PDB entry 7C89 | X-ray diffraction, 2.10 A resolution | chains F and I of the 10 polymer chains in the assembly

Chain F (and I):
Protein: Peroxiredoxin
From: Aeropyrum pernix K1
Notes: EC 1.11.1.15; chain I of this document is another copy of the same molecule, construct and numbering; everything in this record applies to it too
Reference sequence: Q9Y9L0 (TDXH_AERPE); numbering as in UniProt (aligned over 1-250)
Chain sequence (250 residues; numbered 1 to 250; the number before each row is that of its first residue):
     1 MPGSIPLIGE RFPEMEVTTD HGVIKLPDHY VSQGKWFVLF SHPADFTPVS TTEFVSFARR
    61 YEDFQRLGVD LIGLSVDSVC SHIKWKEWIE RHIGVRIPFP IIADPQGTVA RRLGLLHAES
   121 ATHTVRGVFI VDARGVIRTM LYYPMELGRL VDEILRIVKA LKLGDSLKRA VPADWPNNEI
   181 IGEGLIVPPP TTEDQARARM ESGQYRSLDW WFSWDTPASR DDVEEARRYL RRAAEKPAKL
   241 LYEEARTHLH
Disordered / not traced: 1, 246-250
Covalently attached groups: 2-bromanyl-1-phenyl-ethanone (FL0) linked to C80
Sequence notes: engineered mutation S50 (Cys in Q9Y9L0), C80 (Phe in Q9Y9L0), S207 (Cys in Q9Y9L0), S213 (Cys in Q9Y9L0)
Residues lining bound ligands:
  - 2-bromanyl-1-phenyl-ethanone (FL0): P43, A44, T47, H123
  - citrate anion (FLC), molecule 1: P43, T47, P48, V49, S50, R126, M145
  - citrate anion (FLC), molecule 2: A170, I186, P188, P189
Swiss-Prot annotation at these positions:
  - binding site (substrate): R126

Interface between chain F and chain I:
Residue-residue contacts - 16 pairs, chain F then chain I:
  T191(F) - V79(I)
  T192(F) - D20(I)
  T192(F) - H21(I)
  T192(F) - G22(I)
  T192(F) - I83(I)
  E193(F) - D20(I)  hydrogen bond (backbone-backbone)
  E193(F) - H21(I)  salt bridge
  E193(F) - I83(I)
  E193(F) - K86(I)  salt bridge
  R197(F) - R96(I)
  D209(F) - K84(I)  salt bridge
  W210(F) - C80(I)  hydrophobic
  W210(F) - I83(I)  hydrophobic
  W210(F) - K84(I)
  W210(F) - E87(I)  hydrogen bond
  W211(F) - K84(I)
Also at the interface, not in a pair above, chain I (12 interface residues in all): T19, I97

In short:
7 residues of chain F and 12 residues of chain I are in contact; the contacts include 2 hydrogen bonds and 3
salt bridges. Polar pairs include E193(F)-H21(I), E193(F)-K86(I) and D209(F)-K84(I). Bound to chain F: citrate
anion and 2-bromanyl-1-phenyl-ethanone. Covalently linked 2-bromanyl-1-phenyl-ethanone: at C80(F).
Both chains are Peroxiredoxin (Aeropyrum pernix K1). Entry 7C89 (Peroxiredoxin from Aeropyrum pernix K1
(ApPrx) C50S/F80C/C207S/C213S mutant modified with 2-bromoacetophenone(Ph@ApPrx*)) was determined by X-ray
diffraction, deposited together with 7C87, 7C8A and 7CQJ.
